PDB entry 4LNX | X-ray diffraction, 2.05 A resolution | chain A

Chain A:
Protein: Thyroid hormone receptor alpha
Source organism: Homo sapiens
Notes: fragment: UNP P10827 residues 148-370, UNP Q6LDR0 residues 36-75
UniProt: P10827 (THA_HUMAN); residue numbers follow UniProt; this construct covers 148-410
Sequence (267 residues; each row starts with the number of its first residue):
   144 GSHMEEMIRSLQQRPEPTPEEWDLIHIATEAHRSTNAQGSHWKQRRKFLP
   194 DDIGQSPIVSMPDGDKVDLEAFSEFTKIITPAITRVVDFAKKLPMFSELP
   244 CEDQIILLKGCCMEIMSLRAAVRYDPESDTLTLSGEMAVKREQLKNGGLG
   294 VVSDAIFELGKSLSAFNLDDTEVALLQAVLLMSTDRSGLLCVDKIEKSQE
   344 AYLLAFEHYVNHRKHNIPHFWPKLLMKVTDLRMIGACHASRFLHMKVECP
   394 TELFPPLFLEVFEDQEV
Unresolved in the structure: 144, 408-410
Sequence notes: expression tag (144-147)
Modified residues: Cys244, Cys334, Cys380, Cys392 (s-(dimethylarsenic)cysteine; CAS)
Small-molecule neighbours:
  - 3,5,3'triiodothyronine (T3): Phe215, Phe218, Ile221, Ile222, Ala225, Arg228, Met256, Met259, Ser260, Arg262, Ala263, Arg266, Thr275, Leu276, Ser277, Gly278, Leu287, Gly290, Gly291, Leu292, Ile299, His381, Met388, Phe401
  - 3,5,3',5'-tetraiodo-L-thyronine (T44): Ser326, Glu339, Gln342, Leu346, Leu368, Met369, Val371, Thr372, Arg375
Curated features (UniProtKB/Swiss-Prot):
  - binding site (3,3',5-triiodo-L-thyronine): Arg228, Ser277
  - natural variant: Ala263 (A263V: In CHNG6), Asn359 (N359Y: In CHNG6)
  - mutagenesis: Ser277 (S277N: No effect on thyroid hormone binding)

In short:
Bound to chain A: 3,5,3',5'-tetraiodo-L-thyronine and 3,5,3'triiodothyronine. From UniProt: residues binding
3,3',5-triiodo-L-thyronine Arg228 and Ser277 and one mutagenesis site.
Chain A is Thyroid hormone receptor alpha (Homo sapiens); the structure, Crystal structure of TR-alpha bound
to T4 in a second site, was determined by X-ray diffraction (same publication as 4LNW).
